5LEK - chains A and D of the 4 polymer chains in the assembly; structure by X-ray diffraction, 2.80 A resolution.

== Chain A ==
Protein: Listeriolysin regulatory protein
Source organism: Listeria monocytogenes serovar 1/2a (strain ATCC BAA-679 / EGD-e)
Reference sequence: P22262 (PRFA_LISMO); residue numbers follow UniProt; this construct covers 1-237
Amino-acid sequence (237 residues; numbered 1 to 237; the number before each row is that of its first residue):
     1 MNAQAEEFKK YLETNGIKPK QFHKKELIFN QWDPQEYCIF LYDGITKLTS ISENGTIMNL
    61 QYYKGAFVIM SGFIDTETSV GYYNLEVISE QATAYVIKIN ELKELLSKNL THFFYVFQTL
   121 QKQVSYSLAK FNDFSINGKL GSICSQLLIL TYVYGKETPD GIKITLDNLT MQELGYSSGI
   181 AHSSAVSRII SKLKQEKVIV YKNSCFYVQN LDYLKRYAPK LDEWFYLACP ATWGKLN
Disordered / not traced: 1
Construct notes: conflict Ser145 (Gly in P22262)

== Chain D ==
Molecule: 30-nt DNA strand
Sequence (30 nucleotides; numbered -15 to 15; 1 number in that range is skipped by the numbering (no residue carries it; nothing is unmodelled there); the number before each row is that of its first residue; numbers below 1 keep their minus sign (DT-15 is residue -15)):
   -15 TATCGTCGTT AACAA
     1 ATGTTAATGC CTCAA

== Interface between chain A and chain D ==
Contacting residue pairs (15):
  Gly138(A) - DT2(D)  phosphate contact
  Lys139(A) - DT2(D)  hydrogen bond to the phosphate
  Lys139(A) - DG3(D)  phosphate contact
  Leu140(A) - DT2(D)  hydrogen bond to the phosphate
  Ile180(A) - DG3(D)  phosphate contact
  His182(A) - DG3(D)  sugar contact
  His182(A) - DT4(D)  salt bridge to the phosphate
  His182(A) - DT5(D)  phosphate contact
  Ser184(A) - DT4(D)  base contact
  Ser184(A) - DT5(D)  hydrogen bond to the base
  Ala185(A) - DG3(D)  phosphate contact
  Ala185(A) - DT4(D)  base contact
  Arg188(A) - DT2(D)  base contact
  Arg188(A) - DG3(D)  hydrogen bond to the base
  Lys192(A) - DA1(D)  salt bridge to the phosphate
Also at the interface, not in a pair above, chain A (13 interface residues in all): Asn137, Gly179, Ala181, Ile189
Also at the interface, not in a pair above, chain D (6 interface residues in all): DA6

== In short ==
The interface between chain A and chain D involves 13 residues on one side and 6 on the other, with 4 hydrogen
bonds and 2 salt bridges. Among the polar pairs are Ser184(A)-DT5(D), Arg188(A)-DG3(D) and Lys139(A)-DT2(D).
Chain A is Listeriolysin regulatory protein (Listeria monocytogenes serovar 1/2a (strain ATCC BAA-679 /
EGD-e)) and chain D is a 30-nt DNA strand; the structure, The Transcriptional Regulator PrfA-G145S mutant from
Listeria Monocytogenes in complex with a 30-bp operator PrfA-box motif, was determined by X-ray diffraction
(same publication as 5LEJ and 5LRS).
